Entry 7WCZ (electron microscopy, 3.50 A resolution); this record covers chains A and a of the 5 polymer chains in the assembly.

Chain A:
Molecule: Spike glycoprotein
Organism: Severe acute respiratory syndrome coronavirus 2
UniProtKB: P0DTC2 (SPIKE_SARS2); residue numbers follow UniProt; this construct covers 1-241, 245-1206
Sequence (1258 residues; each row starts with the number of its first residue; note: 3 numbers in that range are skipped by the numbering (no residue carries them; nothing is unmodelled there)):
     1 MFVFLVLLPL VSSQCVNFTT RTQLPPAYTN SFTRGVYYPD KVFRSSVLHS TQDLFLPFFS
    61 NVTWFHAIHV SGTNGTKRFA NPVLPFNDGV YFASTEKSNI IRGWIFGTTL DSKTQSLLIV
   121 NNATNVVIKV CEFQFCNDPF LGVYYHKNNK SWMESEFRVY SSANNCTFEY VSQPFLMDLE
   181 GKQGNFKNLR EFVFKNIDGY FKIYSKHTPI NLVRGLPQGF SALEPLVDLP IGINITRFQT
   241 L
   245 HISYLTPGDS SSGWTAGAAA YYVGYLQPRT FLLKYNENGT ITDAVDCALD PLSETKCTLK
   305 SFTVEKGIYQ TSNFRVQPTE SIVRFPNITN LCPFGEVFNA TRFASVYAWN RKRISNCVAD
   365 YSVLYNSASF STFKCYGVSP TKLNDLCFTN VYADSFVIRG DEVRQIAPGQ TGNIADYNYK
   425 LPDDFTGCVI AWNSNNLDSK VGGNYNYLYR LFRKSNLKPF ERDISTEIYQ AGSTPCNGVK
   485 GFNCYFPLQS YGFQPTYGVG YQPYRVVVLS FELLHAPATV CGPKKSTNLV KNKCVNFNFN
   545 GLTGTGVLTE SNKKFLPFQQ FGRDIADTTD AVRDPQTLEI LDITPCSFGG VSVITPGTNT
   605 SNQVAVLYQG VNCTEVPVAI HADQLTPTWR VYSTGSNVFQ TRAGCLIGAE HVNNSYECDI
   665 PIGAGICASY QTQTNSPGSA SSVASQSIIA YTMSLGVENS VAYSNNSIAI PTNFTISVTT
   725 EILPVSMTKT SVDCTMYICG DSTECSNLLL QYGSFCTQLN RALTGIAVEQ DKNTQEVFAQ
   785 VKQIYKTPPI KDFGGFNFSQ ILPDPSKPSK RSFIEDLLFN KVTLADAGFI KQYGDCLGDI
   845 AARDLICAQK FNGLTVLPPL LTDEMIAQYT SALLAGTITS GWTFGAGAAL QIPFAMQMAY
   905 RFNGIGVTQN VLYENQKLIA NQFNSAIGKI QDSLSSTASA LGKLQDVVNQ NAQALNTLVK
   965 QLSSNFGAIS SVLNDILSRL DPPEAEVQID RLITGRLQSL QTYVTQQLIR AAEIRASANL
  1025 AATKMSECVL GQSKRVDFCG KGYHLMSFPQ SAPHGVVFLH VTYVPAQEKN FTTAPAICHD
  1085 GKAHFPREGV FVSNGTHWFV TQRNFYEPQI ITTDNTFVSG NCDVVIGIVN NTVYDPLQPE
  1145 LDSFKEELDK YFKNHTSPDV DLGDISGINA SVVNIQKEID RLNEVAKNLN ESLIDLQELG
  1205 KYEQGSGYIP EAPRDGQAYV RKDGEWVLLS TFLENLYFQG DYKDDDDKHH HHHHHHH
Unresolved in the structure: 1-13, 70-76, 248-254, 621-640, 677-688, 828-847, 1162-1261
Construct notes: variant Phe18 (Leu in P0DTC2), Ala80 (Asp in P0DTC2), Gly215 (Asp in P0DTC2), Ile246 (Arg in P0DTC2), Asn417 (Lys in P0DTC2), Lys484 (Glu in P0DTC2), Tyr501 (Asn in P0DTC2), Gly614 (Asp in P0DTC2), Gly682 (Arg in P0DTC2), Ser683 (Arg in P0DTC2), Ser685 (Arg in P0DTC2), Val701 (Ala in P0DTC2), Pro986 (Lys in P0DTC2), Pro987 (Val in P0DTC2); expression tag (1207-1261)
Disulfide bonds: Cys131-Cys166, Cys291-Cys301, Cys336-Cys361, Cys379-Cys432, Cys391-Cys525, Cys480-Cys488, Cys538-Cys590, Cys617-Cys649, Cys662-Cys671, Cys738-Cys760, Cys743-Cys749, Cys1032-Cys1043, Cys1082-Cys1126

Chain a:
Molecule: Heavy chain of S5D2 Fab
Organism: Mus musculus
Notes: antibody fragment or engineered binder
Sequence (214 residues; numbered 1 to 214; the number before each row is that of its first residue):
     1 EVQLQQSGPE LVKPGASVKI SCKTSGYTFT EYTMYWVKQS HGQSLEWIGG INPNIDDTTY
    61 NQNFKDKATL TVDKSSSTAY MEFRSLTFDD SAVYYCARDD KASFAFWGQG TLVTVSAAKT
   121 TPPSVYPLAP GSAAQTNSMV TLGCLVKGYF PEPVTVTWNS GSLSSGVHTF PAVLQSDLYT
   181 LSSSVTVPSS TWPSETVTCN VAHPASSTKV DKKI
Disulfide bonds: Cys22-Cys96, Cys144-Cys199

Interface between chain A and chain a:
Residue-residue contacts - 15 pairs, chain A then chain a:
  Phe456(A) - Ile55(a)  hydrophobic
  Ser477(A) - Asp99(a)
  Ser477(A) - Ala102(a)
  Gly485(A) - Asp57(a)
  Phe486(A) - Tyr35(a)
  Phe486(A) - Gly50(a)
  Phe486(A) - Ile51(a)
  Phe486(A) - Asp57(a)
  Phe486(A) - Thr59(a)
  Asn487(A) - Thr33(a)
  Asn487(A) - Tyr35(a)
  Asn487(A) - Asn52(a)  hydrogen bond
  Asn487(A) - Asp57(a)  hydrogen bond (backbone-side chain)
  Tyr489(A) - Ile55(a)  hydrophobic
  Tyr489(A) - Asp57(a)  hydrogen bond
Interface residues without a listed pair, chain A (7 interface residues in all): Gly476
Interface residues without a listed pair, chain a (11 interface residues in all): Thr58

In short:
7 residues of chain A and 11 residues of chain a are in contact, with 3 hydrogen bonds. Polar pairs include
Asn487(A)-Asn52(a), Asn487(A)-Asp57(a) and Tyr489(A)-Asp57(a).
Here chain A is Spike glycoprotein (Severe acute respiratory syndrome coronavirus 2) and chain a is Heavy
chain of S5D2 Fab (Mus musculus). Entry 7WCZ (SARS-CoV-2 Beta spike in complex with one S5D2 Fab) was
determined by electron microscopy (same publication as 7WCR, 7WD0, 7WD7, 7WD8, 7WD9 and 7WDF).
